2IUA - chains B and C of the 3 polymer chains in the assembly; structure by X-ray diffraction, 2.70 A resolution.

[Chain B (and C)]
Name: Udp-3-O-[3-hydroxymyristoyl] glucosamine N-acyltransferase
Organism: Chlamydia trachomatis
Notes: EC 2.3.1.-; chain C of this document is another copy of the same molecule, construct and numbering; everything in this record applies to it too
UniProtKB: O84245 (LPXD_CHLTR); residue numbers follow UniProt; this construct covers 1-354
Sequence (374 residues; numbered -19 to 354; the number before each row is that of its first residue; numbers below 1 keep their minus sign (Met-19 is residue -19)):
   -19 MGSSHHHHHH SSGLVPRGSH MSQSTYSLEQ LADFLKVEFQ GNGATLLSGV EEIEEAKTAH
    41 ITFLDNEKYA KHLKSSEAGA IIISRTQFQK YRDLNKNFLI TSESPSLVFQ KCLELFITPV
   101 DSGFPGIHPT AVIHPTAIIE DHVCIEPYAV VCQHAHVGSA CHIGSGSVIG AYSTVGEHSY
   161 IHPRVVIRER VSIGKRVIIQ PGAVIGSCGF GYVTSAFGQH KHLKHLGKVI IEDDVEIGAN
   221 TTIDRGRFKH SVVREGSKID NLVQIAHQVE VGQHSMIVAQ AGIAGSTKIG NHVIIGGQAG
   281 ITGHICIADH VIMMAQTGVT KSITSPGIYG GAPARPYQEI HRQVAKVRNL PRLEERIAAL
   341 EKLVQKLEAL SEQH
Not modelled in the structure: -19 to 0, 346-354 (chain C: -19 to 2, 349-354)
Reported in the primary citation:
  - catalytic residues: His247, His284 (proposed by the authors, not directly observed)

[Chain B / chain C interface]
Pairs across the interface - 117 pairs, chain B then chain C:
  Thr110(B) with Tyr128(C), hydrogen bond (backbone-side chain)
  Val112(B) with Phe104(C), hydrophobic; Tyr128(C)
  His114(B) with Gly103(C), hydrogen bond (side chain-backbone)
  Tyr128(B) with Tyr128(C)
  Val130(B) with Phe104(C), hydrophobic; Pro127(C), hydrophobic; Tyr128(C), hydrophobic; Ser145(C)
  Val131(B) with Phe104(C)
  Cys132(B) with Ser102(C)
  Gln133(B) with Asp101(C), hydrogen bond (side chain-backbone); Ser102(C), hydrogen bond (backbone-backbone); Gly103(C)
  Gly146(B) with Arg164(C), hydrogen bond (backbone-side chain)
  Ala151(B) with Asp101(C)
  Tyr152(B) with Val100(C), hydrophobic
  Arg164(B) with Arg164(C), hydrogen bond (backbone-side chain)
  Val166(B) with Arg164(C); Pro181(C), hydrophobic
  Arg168(B) with His162(C); Gln180(C), hydrogen bond
  Arg170(B) with Ile97(C); Thr98(C), hydrogen bond (side chain-backbone); Val100(C)
  Gly182(B) with Arg164(C), hydrogen bond (backbone-side chain); Asn220(C), hydrogen bond (backbone-side chain)
  Val184(B) with Arg164(C); Pro181(C), hydrophobic
  Ser187(B) with Gln180(C)
  Cys188(B) with Gln180(C), hydrogen bond (backbone-side chain)
  Phe190(B) with Lys238(C); Ile239(C); Asp240(C); Met256(C), hydrophobic; Ile257(C)
  Tyr192(B) with Glu216(C), hydrogen bond; Lys238(C)
  Val193(B) with Ser84(C); Ser86(C); Leu87(C), hydrophobic
  Phe197(B) with His272(C), hydrogen bond (backbone-side chain)
  Gly198(B) with His254(C); His272(C)
  Gln199(B) with His254(C)
  His200(B) with Lys238(C); His254(C), hydrogen bond (side chain-backbone); Met256(C)
  His202(B) with Glu216(C), salt bridge
  Leu203(B) with Ser86(C); Gln90(C)
  Lys204(B) with Gln90(C), hydrogen bond (backbone-side chain); Glu94(C)
  Leu206(B) with Ile97(C); Pro99(C), hydrophobic
  Asn220(B) with Arg164(C); Asn220(C), hydrogen bond (backbone-side chain); Leu242(C)
  Thr222(B) with Ala219(C); Asn220(C); Asn241(C), hydrogen bond; Leu242(C)
  Asp224(B) with Asn241(C), hydrogen bond
  Arg227(B) with Phe43(C); Ser86(C), hydrogen bond; Phe89(C); Gln90(C), hydrogen bond; Leu93(C)
  Phe228(B) with Val30(C), hydrophobic; Glu32(C); Phe89(C), hydrophobic; Leu93(C), hydrophobic
  Lys229(B) with Val30(C); Glu31(C), salt bridge; Glu32(C); Glu35(C)
  Leu242(B) with Leu242(C); Gln260(C), hydrogen bond (backbone-side chain)
  Val243(B) with Leu242(C)
  Gln244(B) with Asp240(C); Asn241(C), hydrogen bond; Leu242(C); Ala259(C); Gln260(C)
  Gln260(B) with Gln260(C), hydrogen bond (backbone-side chain); Gln278(C)
  Ala261(B) with Gln260(C), hydrogen bond (backbone-side chain); Gln278(C)
  Gly262(B) with Gln260(C); Gln278(C)
  Ser266(B) with Tyr49(C)
  Gln278(B) with Gln278(C)
  Ala279(B) with Gln278(C), hydrogen bond (backbone-side chain)
  Gly280(B) with Gln278(C); Gln296(C)
  Gly283(B) with Lys48(C)
  His284(B) with Lys48(C); Tyr49(C), hydrogen bond
  Thr297(B) with Gln296(C), hydrogen bond (backbone-side chain)
  Gly298(B) with Gln296(C)
  Ala312(B) with Gln296(C)
  Arg315(B) with Val324(C); Arg328(C)
  Glu319(B) with Arg328(C), salt bridge
  Arg322(B) with Pro331(C)
  Gln323(B) with Val327(C)
  Lys326(B) with Glu334(C), salt bridge
  Leu333(B) with Glu334(C); Ile337(C), hydrophobic
  Arg336(B) with Glu334(C), salt bridge; Ile337(C); Ala338(C); Glu341(C), salt bridge
  Ile337(B) with Ile337(C), hydrophobic
  Leu340(B) with Leu340(C), hydrophobic; Glu341(C)
  Gln345(B) with Lys346(C)
Interface residues without a listed pair, chain B (72 interface residues in all): Ala111, Ala129, Val148, Glu169, Ala183, Lys201, Thr221, Pro313, Val327, Asn329, Leu330
Interface residues without a listed pair, chain C (62 interface residues in all): His108, Pro163, Ile178, Gly236, Ser255, Val258, Leu330

[In short]
Chain B and chain C form an interface of 72 and 62 residues respectively, with 27 hydrogen bonds and 6 salt
bridges. Polar pairs include His202(B)-Glu216(C), Lys229(B)-Glu31(C) and Glu319(B)-Arg328(C). The paper
reports catalytic residues His247(B) and His284(B).
Both chains are Udp-3-O-[3-hydroxymyristoyl] glucosamine N-acyltransferase (Chlamydia trachomatis). Entry 2IUA
(C. trachomatis LpxD) was determined by X-ray diffraction (same publication as 2IU8 and 2IU9).
